PDB entry 4HU4 | X-ray diffraction, 2.40 A resolution | chain A

# Chain A
Name: Oxygen sensor protein DosP
Organism: Escherichia coli
Notes: EC 3.1.4.52; fragment: EAL domain
UniProt: P76129 (DOSP_ECOLI); residues 529-799 here = UniProt positions 529-799
Amino-acid sequence (292 residues; row label = number of the first residue in the row):
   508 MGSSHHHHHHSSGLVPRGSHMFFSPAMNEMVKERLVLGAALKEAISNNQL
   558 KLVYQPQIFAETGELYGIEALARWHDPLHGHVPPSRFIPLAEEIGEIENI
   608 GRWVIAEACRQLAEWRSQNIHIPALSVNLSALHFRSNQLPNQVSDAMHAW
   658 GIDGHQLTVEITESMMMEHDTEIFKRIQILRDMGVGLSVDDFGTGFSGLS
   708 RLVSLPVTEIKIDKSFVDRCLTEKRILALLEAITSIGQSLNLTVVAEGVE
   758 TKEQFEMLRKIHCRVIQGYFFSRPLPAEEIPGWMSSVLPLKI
Not modelled in the structure: 508-540, 701-711, 799
Differences from the reference sequence: expression tag (508-528)
Swiss-Prot annotation at these positions:
  - mutagenesis: H582 (H582A: Loss of cAMP PDE activity), H586 (H586A: Loss of cAMP PDE activity)

# In short
From UniProt: 2 mutagenesis sites.
Chain A is Oxygen sensor protein DosP (Escherichia coli); the structure, Crystal structure of EAL domain of
the E. coli DosP - dimeric form, was determined by X-ray diffraction, deposited together with 4HU3.
